Entry 7Z0S (electron microscopy, 2.60 A resolution); this record covers chains C and D of the 6 polymer chains in the assembly.

# Chain C
Name: Formate hydrogenlyase subunit 3
From: Escherichia coli K-12
Reference sequence: P16429 (HYCC_ECOLI); residues 1-608 here = UniProt positions 1-608
Sequence (608 residues; each row starts with the number of its first residue):
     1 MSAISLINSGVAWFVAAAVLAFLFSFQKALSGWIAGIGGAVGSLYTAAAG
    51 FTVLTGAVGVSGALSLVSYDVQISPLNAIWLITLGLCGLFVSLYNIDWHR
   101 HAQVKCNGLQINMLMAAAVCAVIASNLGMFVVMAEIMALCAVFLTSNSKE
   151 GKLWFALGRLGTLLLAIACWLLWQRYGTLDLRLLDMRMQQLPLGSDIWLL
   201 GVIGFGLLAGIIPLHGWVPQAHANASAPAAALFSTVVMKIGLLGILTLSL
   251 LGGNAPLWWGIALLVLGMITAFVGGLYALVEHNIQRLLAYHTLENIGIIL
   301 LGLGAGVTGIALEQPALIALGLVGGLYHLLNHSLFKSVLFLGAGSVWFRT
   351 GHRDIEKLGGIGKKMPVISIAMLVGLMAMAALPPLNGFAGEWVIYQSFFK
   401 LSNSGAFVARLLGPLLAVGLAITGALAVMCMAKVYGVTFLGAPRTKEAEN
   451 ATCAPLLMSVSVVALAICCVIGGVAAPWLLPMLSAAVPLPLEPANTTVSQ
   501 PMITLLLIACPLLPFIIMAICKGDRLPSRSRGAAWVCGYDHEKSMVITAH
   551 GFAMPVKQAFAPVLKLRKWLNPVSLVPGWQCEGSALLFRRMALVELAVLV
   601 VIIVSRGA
Disordered / not traced: 1, 606-608
Ligand contacts:
  - phosphatidylethanolamine (PTY), molecule 1: V265, M268, I269, F272, L412, L415, L416, V418, G419, I422, Q558, A559, F560, A561, P562, V563
  - phosphatidylethanolamine (PTY), molecule 2: M377, L382, P383, P384, L385, L507, I508, P511, L512, F515, S528
What the authors report for this chain:
  - binding site for cardiolipin: H215, Q220, Y290, R567, N571
  - mutagenesis - D354A, E391A: decreased catalytic activity (citing earlier work)
  - mutagenesis - E135A, H222A, K239A, T292A, H328A, K336A: unchanged catalytic activity (citing earlier work)

# Chain D
Name: Formate hydrogenlyase subunit 4
From: Escherichia coli K-12
Reference sequence: P16430 (HYCD_ECOLI); residues 1-307 here = UniProt positions 1-307
Sequence (307 residues; each row starts with the number of its first residue):
     1 MSVLYPLIQALVLFAVAPLLSGITRVARARLHNRRGPGVLQEYRDIIKLL
    51 GRQSVGPDASGWVFRLTPYVMVGVMLTIATALPVVTVGSPLPQLGDLITL
   101 LYLFAIARFFFAISGLDTGSPFTAIGASREAMLGVLVEPMLLLGLWVAAQ
   151 VAGSTNISNITDTVYHWPLSQSIPLVLALCACAFATFIEMGKLPFDLAEA
   201 EQELQEGPLSEYSGSGFGVMKWGISLKQLVVLQMFVGVFIPWGQMETFTA
   251 GGLLLALVIAIVKLVVGVLVIALFENSMARLRLDITPRITWAGFGFAFLA
   301 FVSLLAA
Disordered / not traced: 1
Ligand contacts:
  - DR9 (1-cis-9-octadecanoyl-2-cis-9-hexadecanoyl phosphatidyl glycerol): A183, F184, F187, P194, F195, L232, F235, V236, I240, K263, V266, G267, V270, I271, F274, M278, I289
  - Lauryl Maltose Neopentyl Glycol (LMN): Y165, H166, W167, L169, L179, F239, I240, W242, E246
  - phosphatidylethanolamine (PTY), molecule 1: S54, W62, R65, L66, Y69, V70, I106, F110
  - phosphatidylethanolamine (PTY), molecule 2: P287, W291, F294

# Interface between chain C and chain D
Contacting residue pairs (163; chain C residue first):
  K363(C) with D58(D), hydrogen bond (side chain-backbone); S60(D), hydrogen bond (side chain-backbone)
  I370(C) with W62(D), hydrophobic
  L373(C) with W62(D), hydrophobic
  M377(C) with F109(D), hydrophobic; F110(D), hydrophobic
  A381(C) with Y102(D)
  L382(C) with Y102(D); A105(D); I106(D); F109(D), hydrophobic
  P383(C) with Y102(D); I106(D)
  F388(C) with I98(D), hydrophobic; T99(D); Y102(D), hydrophobic
  W392(C) with D96(D), hydrogen bond; I98(D); T99(D), hydrogen bond
  Y395(C) with I98(D), hydrophobic; Y102(D), hydrogen bond; L142(D), hydrophobic; W146(D)
  Q396(C) with D96(D); T155(D), hydrogen bond
  F398(C) with W146(D)
  F399(C) with W146(D); A149(D); Q150(D); G153(D); S154(D); T155(D)
  S402(C) with W146(D), hydrogen bond; Q150(D), hydrogen bond (backbone-side chain)
  N403(C) with Q150(D)
  R410(C) with F301(D); L304(D), hydrogen bond (side chain-backbone); L305(D), hydrogen bond (side chain-backbone)
  L411(C) with F301(D); L305(D), hydrophobic
  P414(C) with L143(D), hydrophobic; W146(D); Q150(D); F301(D), hydrophobic
  A417(C) with L142(D); W146(D), hydrophobic
  V418(C) with P139(D), hydrophobic; L142(D); L143(D), hydrophobic; F294(D), hydrophobic
  L420(C) with Y102(D)
  A421(C) with L142(D), hydrophobic
  I422(C) with P139(D), hydrophobic
  A425(C) with G134(D); V135(D)
  L426(C) with V135(D), hydrophobic
  V428(C) with A105(D); F109(D), hydrophobic
  M429(C) with A131(D), hydrophobic
  M431(C) with F109(D)
  A432(C) with F109(D); A112(D), hydrophobic; I113(D), hydrophobic; L116(D)
  K433(C) with L116(D)
  Y435(C) with W62(D); V63(D), hydrophobic
  G436(C) with L116(D)
  L440(C) with V63(D), hydrophobic; I113(D); L116(D); D117(D)
  G441(C) with A59(D); D117(D), hydrogen bond (backbone-side chain)
  A442(C) with A59(D)
  A494(C) with G153(D); S154(D), hydrogen bond (backbone-side chain); T155(D)
  N495(C) with G153(D); S154(D), hydrogen bond (backbone-side chain); N156(D), hydrogen bond (backbone-side chain); N159(D), hydrogen bond (backbone-side chain)
  T496(C) with D96(D), hydrogen bond; T155(D); N156(D)
  T497(C) with Q93(D)
  V498(C) with Q93(D); T99(D)
  S499(C) with Q93(D), hydrogen bond (backbone-backbone)
  M502(C) with Q93(D), hydrogen bond; L94(D), hydrophobic
  I503(C) with L94(D), hydrophobic; T99(D)
  L506(C) with T77(D), hydrogen bond (backbone-side chain); T80(D); L91(D), hydrophobic; L94(D), hydrophobic
  L507(C) with V74(D), hydrophobic; T77(D); I106(D), hydrophobic
  C510(C) with G73(D); L76(D)
  P511(C) with Y69(D); G73(D)
  L513(C) with L11(D), hydrophobic
  P514(C) with Y69(D), hydrophobic; V72(D), hydrophobic; V219(D), hydrophobic
  F515(C) with Y69(D)
  I517(C) with F14(D), hydrophobic
  M518(C) with L50(D), hydrophobic; Y69(D), hydrogen bond
  C521(C) with L50(D); G51(D)
  K522(C) with L50(D)
  R525(C) with L50(D), hydrogen bond (side chain-backbone); G51(D); R52(D); Q53(D); S215(D)
  L526(C) with Q53(D)
  P527(C) with Q53(D), hydrogen bond (backbone-side chain)
  S528(C) with S54(D); R65(D)
  R529(C) with Q53(D); S54(D), hydrogen bond (backbone-backbone); V55(D); G56(D), hydrogen bond (backbone-backbone); R65(D), hydrogen bond (backbone-side chain)
  S530(C) with G56(D); P57(D); D58(D); R65(D), hydrogen bond
  R531(C) with G56(D); D58(D)
  G532(C) with P57(D); D58(D), hydrogen bond (backbone-backbone)
  A534(C) with T118(D); S120(D); E211(D)
  W535(C) with S120(D), hydrogen bond (backbone-side chain); F122(D); Q205(D); E211(D), hydrogen bond (backbone-side chain)
  V536(C) with P121(D)
  C537(C) with F122(D), hydrophobic; Q205(D), hydrogen bond
  H541(C) with G119(D)
  M545(C) with G119(D); P121(D)
  V546(C) with G119(D)
  I547(C) with P121(D), hydrophobic; A124(D), hydrophobic
  F552(C) with L116(D), hydrophobic; A124(D); A127(D); S128(D), hydrogen bond (backbone-side chain)
  P555(C) with M132(D); L283(D), hydrophobic
  V556(C) with M132(D), hydrophobic
  A559(C) with M132(D), hydrophobic; P287(D), hydrophobic
  F560(C) with V135(D), hydrophobic
Interface residues without a listed pair, chain C (84 interface residues in all): A380, E391, F407, G413, L415, G424, G523, A533, G551
Interface residues without a listed pair, chain D (81 interface residues in all): L7, G61, P92, L103, R108, I125, E138, W222, W291, F298
Interface features reported in the paper:
  - pairs named by the authors: E391(C)-Y102(D), C537(C)-F122(D)

# Summary
84 residues of chain C and 81 residues of chain D are in contact; the contacts include 31 hydrogen bonds.
Polar pairs include K363(C)-D58(D), K363(C)-S60(D) and W392(C)-D96(D). The authors report contacts between
E391(C) and Y102(D) and C537(C) and F122(D). The paper reports a binding site for cardiolipin at H215(C),
Q220(C) and Y290(C) among others; D354A and E391A of chain C reduce catalytic activity; 8 substitutions were
tested in all.
Chain C is Formate hydrogenlyase subunit 3 and chain D is Formate hydrogenlyase subunit 4, both from
Escherichia coli K-12; the structure, Structure of the Escherichia coli formate hydrogenlyase complex
(anaerobic preparation, without formate dehydrogenase H), was determined by electron microscopy (same
publication as 7Z0T).
